Entry 1UT8 (X-ray diffraction, 2.75 A resolution); this record covers chain A.

[Chain A]
Name: Exodeoxyribonuclease
Organism: Bacteriophage T5
Notes: EC 3.1.11.3
Reference sequence: P06229 (EXO5_BPT5); residues 2-291 here correspond to UniProt positions 1-290 (UniProt number = residue number - 1)
Amino-acid sequence (291 residues; numbered 1 to 291; the number before each row is that of its first residue):
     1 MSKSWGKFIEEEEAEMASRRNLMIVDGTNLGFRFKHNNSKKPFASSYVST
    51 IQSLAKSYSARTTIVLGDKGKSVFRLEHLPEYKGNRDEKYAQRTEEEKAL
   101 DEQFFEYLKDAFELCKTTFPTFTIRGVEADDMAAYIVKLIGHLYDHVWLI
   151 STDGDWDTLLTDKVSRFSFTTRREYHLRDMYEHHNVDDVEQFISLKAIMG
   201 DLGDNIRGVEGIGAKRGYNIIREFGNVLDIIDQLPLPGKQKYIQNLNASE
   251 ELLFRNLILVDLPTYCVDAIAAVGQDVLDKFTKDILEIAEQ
Unresolved in the structure: 1-19
UniProt features mapped onto this chain:
  - binding site (Mg(2+)): Asp131

[Summary]
Curated annotation (UniProt) lists Mg2+-binding residue Asp131.
Chain A is Exodeoxyribonuclease (Bacteriophage T5); the structure, Divalent metal ions (zinc) bound to T5
5'-exonuclease, was determined by X-ray diffraction (same publication as 1UT5).
